Entry 9MWY (X-ray diffraction, 3.28 A resolution); this record covers chains L and G of the 6 polymer chains in the assembly.

# Chain L
Protein: Friend leukemia integration 1 transcription factor
Organism: Homo sapiens
Notes: fragment: DNA-binding domain (residues 259-399)
UniProtKB: Q01543 (FLI1_HUMAN); residue numbers follow UniProt; this construct covers 259-399
Chain sequence (145 residues; numbered 255 to 399; the number before each row is that of its first residue):
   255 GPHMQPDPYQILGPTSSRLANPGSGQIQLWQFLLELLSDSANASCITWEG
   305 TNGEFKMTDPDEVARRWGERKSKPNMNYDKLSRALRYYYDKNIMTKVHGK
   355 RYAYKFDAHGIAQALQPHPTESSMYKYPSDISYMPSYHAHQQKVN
Not modelled in the structure: 255-279, 370-399
Sequence notes: expression tag (255-258); engineered mutation Ala362 (Phe in Q01543)
Swiss-Prot annotation at these positions:
  - DNA-binding region: Ile281 to Asp361 (ETS)
  - natural variant: Arg324 (R324W: In BDPLT21), Arg337 (R337Q: In BDPLT21; R337W: In BDPLT21), Tyr343 (Y343C: In BDPLT21), Lys345 (K345E: In BDPLT21)

# Chain G
Molecule: 25-mer DNA containing four contiguous GGAA sites, bottom strand
Sequence (25 nucleotides; numbered -3 to 21; the number before each row is that of its first residue; numbers below 1 keep their minus sign (DG-3 is residue -3)):
    -3 GACCGGAAGGAAGGAAGGAAGTGCG

# Interface between chain L and chain G
Residue-residue contacts (16):
  Tyr332(L) - DC-1(G)  hydrogen bond to the phosphate
  Arg337(L) - DG1(G)  hydrogen bond to the base
  Arg337(L) - DG2(G)  hydrogen bond to the base
  Arg337(L) - DA3(G)  base contact
  Arg340(L) - DC0(G)  salt bridge to the phosphate
  Arg340(L) - DG1(G)  hydrogen bond to the base
  Tyr341(L) - DA3(G)  hydrogen bond to the base
  Tyr343(L) - DC0(G)  hydrogen bond to the phosphate
  Tyr343(L) - DG1(G)  phosphate contact
  Lys350(L) - DC-1(G)  salt bridge to the phosphate
  Lys350(L) - DC0(G)  phosphate contact
  Arg355(L) - DA-2(G)  sugar contact
  Arg355(L) - DC-1(G)  phosphate contact
  Tyr356(L) - DA-2(G)  hydrogen bond to the phosphate
  Tyr356(L) - DC-1(G)  hydrogen bond to the phosphate
  Tyr358(L) - DC-1(G)  phosphate contact
Also at the interface, not in a pair above, chain G (7 interface residues in all): DA4

# Summary
9 residues of chain L face 7 of chain G across their interface, with 8 hydrogen bonds and 2 salt bridges.
Polar pairs include Arg337(L)-DG1(G), Arg337(L)-DG2(G) and Arg340(L)-DG1(G). UniProt lists a DNA-binding
region on chain L.
Chain L is Friend leukemia integration 1 transcription factor (Homo sapiens) and chain G is a 25-mer DNA
containing four contiguous GGAA sites, bottom strand; the structure, Crystal structure of the DNA binding
domain of FLI1 in complex with a DNA containing four ..., was determined by X-ray diffraction, deposited
together with 9CP6, 9MX8, 9MX9 and 9MXA.
